Entry 2DQG (X-ray diffraction, 2.30 A resolution); this record covers chains L and Y of the 3 polymer chains in the assembly.

Chain L:
Name: lysozyme binding Ig kappa chain V23-J2 region
Source organism: Mus musculus
Sequence (107 residues; row label = number of the first residue in the row):
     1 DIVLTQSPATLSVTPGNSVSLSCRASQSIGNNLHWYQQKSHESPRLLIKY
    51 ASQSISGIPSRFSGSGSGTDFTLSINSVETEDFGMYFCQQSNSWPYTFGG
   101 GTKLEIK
Disulfides: Cys23-Cys88

Chain Y:
Name: Lysozyme C
Source organism: Gallus gallus
Notes: EC 3.2.1.17
UniProtKB: P00698 (LYSC_CHICK); residues 1-129 here correspond to UniProt positions 19-147 (UniProt number = residue number + 18)
Sequence (129 residues; row label = number of the first residue in the row):
     1 KVFGRCELAAAMKRHGLDNYRGYSLGNWVCAAKFESNFNTQATNRNTDGS
    51 TDYGILQINSRWWCNDGRTPGSRNLCNIPCSALLSSDITASVNCAKKIVS
   101 DGNGMNAWVAWRNRCKGTDVQAWIRGCRL
Disulfides: Cys6-Cys127, Cys30-Cys115, Cys64-Cys80, Cys76-Cys94
Curated features (UniProtKB/Swiss-Prot):
  - active site: Glu35, Asp52
  - binding site (substrate): Asp101

Chain L / chain Y interface:
Contacting residue pairs (17; chain L residue first):
  Asn31(L) - His15(Y)  hydrogen bond (side chain-backbone)
  Asn31(L) - Gly16(Y)
  Asn31(L) - Lys96(Y)  hydrogen bond
  Asn32(L) - Gly16(Y)  hydrogen bond (side chain-backbone)
  Asn32(L) - Tyr20(Y)
  Asn32(L) - Lys96(Y)  hydrogen bond
  Lys49(L) - Asn93(Y)
  Tyr50(L) - Asn93(Y)
  Tyr50(L) - Lys96(Y)
  Gln53(L) - Thr89(Y)
  Gln53(L) - Asn93(Y)  hydrogen bond
  Ser91(L) - Tyr20(Y)
  Asn92(L) - Asn19(Y)
  Asn92(L) - Tyr20(Y)
  Asn92(L) - Arg21(Y)  hydrogen bond (backbone-backbone)
  Tyr96(L) - Arg21(Y)  hydrogen bond
  Tyr96(L) - Ser100(Y)
Interface residues without a listed pair, chain L (11 interface residues in all): Gly30, Ser93, Trp94
Interface residues without a listed pair, chain Y (10 interface residues in all): Arg14

In short:
The interface between chain L and chain Y involves 11 residues on one side and 10 on the other; the contacts
include 7 hydrogen bonds. Polar contacts include Asn31(L)-His15(Y), Asn31(L)-Lys96(Y) and Asn32(L)-Gly16(Y).
Chain L is lysozyme binding Ig kappa chain V23-J2 region (Mus musculus) and chain Y is Lysozyme C (Gallus
gallus); the structure, Crystal structure of hyhel-10 FV mutant (Hy53f) complexed with hen egg lysozyme, was
determined by X-ray diffraction, deposited together with 2DQC, 2DQF, 2DQI and 2DQJ.
